PDB entry 7VYM | electron microscopy, 3.68 A resolution | chains A and E of the 5 polymer chains in the assembly

Chain A:
Name: Capsid protein VP1
From: Coxsackievirus B3
Sequence (284 residues; each row starts with the number of its first residue):
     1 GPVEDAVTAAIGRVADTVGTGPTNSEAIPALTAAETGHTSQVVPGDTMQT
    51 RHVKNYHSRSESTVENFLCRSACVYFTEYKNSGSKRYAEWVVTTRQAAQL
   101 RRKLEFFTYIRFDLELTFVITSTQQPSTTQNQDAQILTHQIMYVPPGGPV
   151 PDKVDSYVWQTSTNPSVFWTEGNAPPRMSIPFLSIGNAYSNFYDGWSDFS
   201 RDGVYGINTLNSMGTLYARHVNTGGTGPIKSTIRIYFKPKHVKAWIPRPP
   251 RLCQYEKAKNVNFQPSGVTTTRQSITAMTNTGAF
Not modelled in the structure: 1-12, 280-284
Reported in the primary citation:
  - conformationally variable residues (loop rearrangement): Asn208 to Leu216

Chain E:
Name: Coxsackievirus and adenovirus receptor
From: Homo sapiens
UniProt: P78310 (CXAR_HUMAN); residues 21-236 here = UniProt positions 21-236
Sequence (225 residues; numbered 20 to 244; the number before each row is that of its first residue):
    20 MSITTPEEMIEKAKGETAYLPCKFTLSPEDQGPLDIEWLISPADNQKVDQ
    70 VIILYSGDKIYDDYYPDLKGRVHFTSNDLKSGDASINVTNLQLSDIGTYQ
   120 CKVKKAPGVANKKIHLVVLVKPSGARCYVDGSEEIGSDFKIKCEPKEGSL
   170 PLQYEWQKLSDSQKMPTSWLAEMTSSVISVKNASSEYSGTYSCTVRNRVG
   220 SDQCLLRLNVVPPSNKALEHHHHHH
Not modelled in the structure: 20, 61-68, 96-97, 112-113, 138-244
Construct notes: initiating methionine (20); expression tag (237-244)
Cystine bridges: Cys41-Cys120
UniProt features mapped onto this chain:
  - glycosylation (N-linked (GlcNAc...) asparagine): Asn106, Asn201
  - mutagenesis: Val70 to Ile72 (Abolishes binding to adenovirus type 5)

Interface between chain A and chain E:
Contacting residue pairs (18; chain A residue first):
  Glu89(A) with Ala125(E)
  Val91(A) with Glu48(E); Pro126(E)
  Pro146(A) with Pro47(E), hydrophobic; Glu48(E)
  Gly147(A) with Pro47(E), hydrogen bond (backbone-backbone); Gln50(E)
  Gly148(A) with Gln50(E)
  Val150(A) with Gln50(E)
  Val204(A) with Ser21(E); Thr44(E)
  Ser212(A) with Pro47(E); Glu48(E)
  Met213(A) with Glu48(E), hydrogen bond (backbone-side chain)
  Gly214(A) with Glu48(E), hydrogen bond (backbone-side chain)
  Thr215(A) with Glu48(E); Pro126(E)
  Tyr217(A) with Ala125(E)
Also at the interface, not in a pair above, chain A (15 interface residues in all): Val92, Asp152, Gly203
Also at the interface, not in a pair above, chain E (12 interface residues in all): Thr23, Gly51, Pro52, Lys123, Gly127

In short:
15 residues of chain A and 12 residues of chain E are in contact; the contacts include 3 hydrogen bonds. Polar
contacts include Met213(A)-Glu48(E), Gly214(A)-Glu48(E) and Gly147(A)-Pro47(E). From UniProt: 3 mutagenesis
sites on chain E. The paper reports conformational variability at Asn208(A).
Chain A is Capsid protein VP1 (Coxsackievirus B3) and chain E is Coxsackievirus and adenovirus receptor (Homo
sapiens); the structure, Coxsackievirus B3 at pH7.4 (VP3-234E) incubation with coxsackievirus and adenovirus
receptor for 10min, was determined by electron microscopy together with 7VXH, 7VXZ, 7VY0, 7VY5, 7VY6, 7VYK and
3 further entries from the same study.
